6N01 - chain B; structure by X-ray diffraction, 1.98 A resolution.

# Chain B
Molecule: AztD Protein
From: Citrobacter koseri (strain ATCC BAA-895 / CDC 4225-83 / SGSC4696)
Reference sequence: A8AF35 (A8AF35_CITK8); numbering as in UniProt (aligned over 1-421)
Sequence (421 residues; each row starts with the number of its first residue):
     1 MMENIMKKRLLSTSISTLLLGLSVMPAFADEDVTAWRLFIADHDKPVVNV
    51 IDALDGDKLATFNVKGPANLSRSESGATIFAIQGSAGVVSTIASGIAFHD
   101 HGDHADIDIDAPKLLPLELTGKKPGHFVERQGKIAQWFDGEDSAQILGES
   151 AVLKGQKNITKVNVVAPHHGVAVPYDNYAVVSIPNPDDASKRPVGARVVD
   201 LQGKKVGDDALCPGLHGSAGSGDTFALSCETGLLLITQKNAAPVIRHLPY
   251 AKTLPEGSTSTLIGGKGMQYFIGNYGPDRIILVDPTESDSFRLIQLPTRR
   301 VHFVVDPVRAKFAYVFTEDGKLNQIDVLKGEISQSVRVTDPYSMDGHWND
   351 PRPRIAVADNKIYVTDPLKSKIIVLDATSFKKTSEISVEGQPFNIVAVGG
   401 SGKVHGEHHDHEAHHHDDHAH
Unresolved in the structure: 1-32, 99-104, 345-349, 405-421
Disulfides: Cys212-Cys229
UniProt features mapped onto this chain:
  - motif: His408 to His419 (N-terminal Zn(2+)-binding motif)
  - binding site (Zn(2+)): His101, His104, Asp106, His126, His169, His216, His405
From the paper describing this entry:
  - conformationally variable residues (order/disorder transition): His99 to His104

# Overview
From UniProt: 7 Zn2+-binding residues. The paper reports conformational variability at His99.
Chain B is AztD Protein (Citrobacter koseri (strain ATCC BAA-895 / CDC 4225-83 / SGSC4696)); the structure,
Structure of apo AztD from Citrobacter koseri, was determined by X-ray diffraction (same publication as 6CMK
and 6CK1).
